Entry 8VHX (electron microscopy, 2.90 A resolution); this record covers chains B and D of the 8 polymer chains in the assembly.

# Chain B
Molecule: Neck 1
From: Chivirus chi
UniProtKB: M9NTK8 (M9NTK8_9CAUD); numbering as in UniProt (aligned over 1-84)
Amino-acid sequence (84 residues; numbered 1 to 84; the number before each row is that of its first residue):
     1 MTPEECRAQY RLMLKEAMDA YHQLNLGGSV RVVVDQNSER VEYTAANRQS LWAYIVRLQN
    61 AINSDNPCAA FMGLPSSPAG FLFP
Disordered / not traced: 1

# Chain D
Molecule: Portal
From: Chivirus chi
UniProtKB: M9NUF0 (M9NUF0_9CAUD); residues 1-560 here = UniProt positions 1-560
Amino-acid sequence (560 residues; row label = number of the first residue in the row):
     1 MTEKKRSTTQ RAKKAAKTAD VATLDATPQN PSALGGGLEG AERNTREMFR WTPAIISPDQ
    61 QIAQDGTLAL SRAQDIVQND GYAFGAVAIH RDSVVGSQYK LNSKPNSLVL GAPEGWAEEF
   121 QEVVEARFNM VAESPENWFD ARRMNTLTGL VRLAVGGFIM TGEVLASCEW MKPNGTRMQR
   181 RPFGTAIQMI SPYRLSNPDN IMDDKYLRSG VKLDEMGAPI GYWLRKAFPG DPTDLEQWRW
   241 EYQPARFDWG RRRMIHIIEA LLPGQTRGIS EMVAALKQMK MTRNFQEVTL QNAIVNATYA
   301 AAIESELPSD VVFNQMGMGQ TPFGDILKTY MGSLAEYIAG SKNIAIDGAK IPHLFPGTKL
   361 KMQPAGTPGG VGTDYEESLL RNIAASLGLS YEQFSRDYTK TNYSSARASM AETWKYMESR
   421 KKLVADRFAS MIYTLWLEEE VNAGNVPLPP GFTWRDFYDP MKRDALCNAE WIGASRGQID
   481 EKKETEAAIL RIKNGLSTYE AEIARLGGDF REVFKQRARE EGIIKDLGLD FSGKMVEGTE
   541 ASGSTGSTGS DNNNEEDTKE
Disordered / not traced: 1-35, 325-341, 532-560

# Chain B / chain D interface
Pairs across the interface (18):
  Leu74(B) with Asn314(D)
  Ser76(B) with Asn314(D), hydrogen bond
  Ser77(B) with Asn314(D); Gln320(D)
  Pro78(B) with Asn314(D); Gln315(D); Met316(D); Gly317(D); Gln320(D), hydrogen bond (backbone-side chain); Lys350(D); Ile351(D); Pro352(D), hydrophobic
  Ala79(B) with Lys350(D); Ile351(D), hydrogen bond (backbone-backbone)
  Gly80(B) with Lys350(D)
  Phe81(B) with Ala349(D); Ile351(D), hydrophobic
  Leu82(B) with Gly324(D)
Also at the interface, not in a pair above, chain B (9 interface residues in all): Met72
Also at the interface, not in a pair above, chain D (11 interface residues in all): Phe355

# Summary
Chain B and chain D form an interface of 9 and 11 residues respectively, with 3 hydrogen bonds. Among the
polar pairs are Ser76(B)-Asn314(D), Pro78(B)-Gln320(D) and Ala79(B)-Ile351(D).
Here chain B is Neck 1 and chain D is Portal, both from Chivirus chi. Entry 8VHX (Cryo-EM of neck of
bacteriophage Chi) was determined by electron microscopy (same publication as 8VJA, 8VJH and 8VJI).
